Entry 5FMG (electron microscopy, 3.60 A resolution); this record covers chains F and G of the 28 polymer chains in the assembly.

== Chain F ==
Molecule: Proteosome subunit alpha type 1, putative
Source organism: Plasmodium falciparum
UniProt: Q8IK90 (Q8IK90_PLAF7); residue numbers follow UniProt; this construct covers 1-254
Sequence (254 residues; row label = number of the first residue in the row):
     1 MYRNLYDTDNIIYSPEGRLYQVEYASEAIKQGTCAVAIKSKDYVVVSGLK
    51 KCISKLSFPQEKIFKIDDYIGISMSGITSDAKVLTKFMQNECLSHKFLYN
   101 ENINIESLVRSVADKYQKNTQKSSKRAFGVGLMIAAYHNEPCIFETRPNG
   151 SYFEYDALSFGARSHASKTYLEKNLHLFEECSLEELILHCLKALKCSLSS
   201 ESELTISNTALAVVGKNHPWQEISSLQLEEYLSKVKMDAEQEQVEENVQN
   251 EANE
Disordered / not traced: 1-6, 196-207, 238-254

== Chain G ==
Molecule: Proteasome component C8, putative
Source organism: Plasmodium falciparum
UniProt: O77396 (O77396_PLAF7); numbering as in UniProt (aligned over 1-252)
Sequence (252 residues; numbered 1 to 252; the number before each row is that of its first residue):
     1 MAGLSAGYDLSVSTFSPDGRLYQVEYIYKSINNNNTALCLECKDGIICCC
    51 INSNMDKNKMIKKNSYNRIYHVNNNIIITYSGFDGDARNIIDRARSEANT
   101 YYYNFHTNIPLHILVNRISLYIHAYTLYWHMRPFAASIIISSFNEKDKGD
   151 IYCIEPNGACYKYSGIVIGKNKEMFKTEIEKKDYKDINVRDAIEDIYKFI
   201 LTSDDHMNKNNLQNLVNFSWICKESSYEFQNIHEEILTPALNKAVEYIEK
   251 LN
Disordered / not traced: 1-7, 55-59, 202-214, 245-252
Disulfides: C39-C48

== How chain F and chain G interact ==
Pairs across the interface (36; chain F residue first):
  D7(F) - L10(G)
  N10(F) - R132(G)
  I11(F) - V12(G)
  I11(F) - H130(G)
  I12(F) - L10(G)
  I12(F) - Q23(G)
  Y13(F) - Q23(G)  hydrogen bond (backbone-side chain)
  Y13(F) - Y26(G)
  Y13(F) - I27(G)  hydrophobic
  Y13(F) - R132(G)  hydrogen bond
  Y13(F) - P133(G)  hydrogen bond (side chain-backbone)
  Y13(F) - A135(G)
  S14(F) - Y26(G)
  P15(F) - Y26(G)
  P15(F) - K29(G)  hydrogen bond (backbone-side chain)
  E16(F) - K29(G)
  G17(F) - S30(G)  hydrogen bond (backbone-side chain)
  L19(F) - R132(G)
  Q117(F) - G85(G)
  Q117(F) - D86(G)  hydrogen bond (side chain-backbone)
  Q117(F) - N89(G)
  Q117(F) - R132(G)
  T120(F) - R132(G)
  Q121(F) - R132(G)
  S123(F) - H130(G)
  G150(F) - G85(G)
  S151(F) - D84(G)
  F153(F) - D84(G)
  E154(F) - K62(G)
  Y155(F) - I61(G)  hydrophobic
  Y155(F) - K62(G)
  D156(F) - M60(G)
  D156(F) - K62(G)
  A157(F) - M60(G)  hydrogen bond (backbone-backbone)
  A157(F) - I61(G)
  L171(F) - M60(G)  hydrogen bond (backbone-backbone)
Other interface residues (no listed pair), chain F (25 interface residues in all): D114, E172, N174
Other interface residues (no listed pair), chain G (22 interface residues in all): N54, K63, M131, F134

== Overview ==
The interface between chain F and chain G involves 25 residues on one side and 22 on the other, with 8
hydrogen bonds. Polar contacts include Y13(F)-Q23(G), Y13(F)-R132(G) and Y13(F)-P133(G).
Chain F is Proteosome subunit alpha type 1, putative and chain G is Proteasome component C8, putative, both
from Plasmodium falciparum; the structure, Structure and function based design of Plasmodium-selective
proteasome inhibitors, was determined by electron microscopy.
